PDB entry 4Y8L | X-ray diffraction, 2.40 A resolution | chains H and Z of the 32 polymer chains in the assembly

# Chain H
Molecule: Proteasome subunit beta type-2
Source organism: Saccharomyces cerevisiae S288c
Notes: EC 3.4.25.1
UniProt: P25043 (PSB2_YEAST); residues 1-232 here correspond to UniProt positions 30-261 (UniProt number = residue number + 29)
Amino-acid sequence (232 residues; each row starts with the number of its first residue):
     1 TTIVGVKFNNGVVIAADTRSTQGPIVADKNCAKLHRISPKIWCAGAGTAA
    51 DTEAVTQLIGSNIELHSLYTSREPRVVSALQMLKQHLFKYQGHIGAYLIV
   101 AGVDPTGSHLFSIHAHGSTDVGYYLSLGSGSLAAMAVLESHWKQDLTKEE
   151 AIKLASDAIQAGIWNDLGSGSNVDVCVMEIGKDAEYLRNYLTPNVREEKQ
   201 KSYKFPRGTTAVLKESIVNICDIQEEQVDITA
Disordered / not traced: 223-232
Swiss-Prot annotation at these positions:
  - active site: T1 (Nucleophile)

# Chain Z
Molecule: Proteasome subunit beta type-6
Source organism: Saccharomyces cerevisiae S288c
Notes: EC 3.4.25.1
UniProt: P23724 (PSB6_YEAST); residues 1-222 here correspond to UniProt positions 20-241 (UniProt number = residue number + 19)
Amino-acid sequence (222 residues; each row starts with the number of its first residue):
     1 QFNPYGDNGGTILGIAGEDFAVLAGDTRNITDYSINSRYEPKVFDCGDNI
    51 VMSANGFAADGDALVKRFKNSVKWYHFDHNDKKLSINSAARNIQHLLYGK
   101 RFFPYYVHTIIAGLDEDGKGAVYSFDPVGSYEREQCRAGGAAASLIMPFL
   151 DNQVNFKNQYEPGTNGKVKKPLKYLSVEEVIKLVRDSFTSATERHIQVGD
   201 GLEILIVTKDGVRKEFYELKRD
Ion coordination: Mg2+: T192, H195, V198

# Chain H / chain Z interface
Pairs across the interface - 60 pairs, chain H then chain Z:
  R19(H) - I196(Z)
  R19(H) - D222(Z)  salt bridge
  T21(H) - I196(Z)
  G23(H) - Y33(Z)
  P24(H) - H195(Z)
  P24(H) - I196(Z)  hydrogen bond (backbone-backbone)
  I25(H) - L145(Z)  hydrophobic
  I25(H) - R194(Z)
  I25(H) - H195(Z)
  V26(H) - E193(Z)
  V26(H) - R194(Z)  hydrogen bond (backbone-backbone)
  V26(H) - I196(Z)  hydrophobic
  A27(H) - R194(Z)  hydrogen bond (backbone-side chain)
  D28(H) - R194(Z)
  K29(H) - E193(Z)  salt bridge
  K29(H) - R194(Z)
  I163(H) - D222(Z)
  W164(H) - I35(Z)
  W164(H) - R38(Z)  hydrogen bond (backbone-side chain)
  W164(H) - R221(Z)
  W164(H) - D222(Z)
  N165(H) - Y33(Z)
  N165(H) - R38(Z)
  D166(H) - Y33(Z)
  L167(H) - R28(Z)
  L167(H) - I30(Z)  hydrophobic
  L167(H) - D32(Z)
  L167(H) - Y33(Z)  hydrogen bond (backbone-backbone)
  L167(H) - S34(Z)
  L167(H) - I35(Z)  hydrophobic
  L167(H) - I196(Z)
  G168(H) - Y33(Z)
  S169(H) - D222(Z)
  G170(H) - D222(Z)
  S171(H) - D222(Z)  hydrogen bond (backbone-side chain)
  N194(H) - K220(Z)  hydrogen bond (backbone-side chain)
  N194(H) - D222(Z)
  R196(H) - T189(Z)  hydrogen bond
  R196(H) - S190(Z)  hydrogen bond
  R196(H) - E193(Z)
  E197(H) - R185(Z)  salt bridge
  K199(H) - D186(Z)
  Q200(H) - R185(Z)  hydrogen bond
  Q200(H) - D186(Z)  hydrogen bond (backbone-side chain)
  K201(H) - E179(Z)
  K201(H) - D186(Z)  hydrogen bond (backbone-side chain)
  Y203(H) - F149(Z)
  Y203(H) - Q153(Z)
  Y203(H) - L183(Z)
  Y203(H) - D186(Z)  hydrogen bond
  F205(H) - N152(Z)
  F205(H) - Q153(Z)
  F205(H) - Q159(Z)
  R207(H) - P162(Z)
  G208(H) - P162(Z)
  T209(H) - N158(Z)
  T209(H) - Q159(Z)
  T209(H) - Y160(Z)  hydrogen bond (backbone-backbone)
  A211(H) - Y160(Z)  hydrophobic
  A211(H) - G166(Z)
Interface residues without a listed pair, chain H (32 interface residues in all): V195, P206
Interface residues without a listed pair, chain Z (32 interface residues in all): E161, K182, E218

# Summary
Chain H and chain Z each contribute 32 residues to their interface, with 14 hydrogen bonds and 3 salt bridges.
Among the polar pairs are R19(H)-D222(Z), K29(H)-E193(Z) and E197(H)-R185(Z). T192(Z), H195(Z) and V198(Z)
coordinate Mg2+. Curated annotation (UniProt) lists active-site residue T1(H) on chain H.
Chain H is Proteasome subunit beta type-2 and chain Z is Proteasome subunit beta type-6, both from
Saccharomyces cerevisiae S288c; the structure, Yeast 20S proteasome in complex with Ac-APLL-ep, was determined
by X-ray diffraction (same publication as 4Y69, 4Y6A, 4Y6V, 4Y6Z, 4Y70, 4Y74 and 34 further entries).
